Entry 3LJ7 (X-ray diffraction, 2.30 A resolution); this record covers chain A.

[Chain A]
Name: Fatty-acid amide hydrolase 1
Source organism: Rattus norvegicus
Notes: EC 3.5.1.-; fragment: deltaTM-FAAH
UniProt: P97612 (FAAH1_RAT); residues 30-579 here = UniProt positions 30-579
Chain sequence (573 residues; numbered 7 to 579; the number before each row is that of its first residue):
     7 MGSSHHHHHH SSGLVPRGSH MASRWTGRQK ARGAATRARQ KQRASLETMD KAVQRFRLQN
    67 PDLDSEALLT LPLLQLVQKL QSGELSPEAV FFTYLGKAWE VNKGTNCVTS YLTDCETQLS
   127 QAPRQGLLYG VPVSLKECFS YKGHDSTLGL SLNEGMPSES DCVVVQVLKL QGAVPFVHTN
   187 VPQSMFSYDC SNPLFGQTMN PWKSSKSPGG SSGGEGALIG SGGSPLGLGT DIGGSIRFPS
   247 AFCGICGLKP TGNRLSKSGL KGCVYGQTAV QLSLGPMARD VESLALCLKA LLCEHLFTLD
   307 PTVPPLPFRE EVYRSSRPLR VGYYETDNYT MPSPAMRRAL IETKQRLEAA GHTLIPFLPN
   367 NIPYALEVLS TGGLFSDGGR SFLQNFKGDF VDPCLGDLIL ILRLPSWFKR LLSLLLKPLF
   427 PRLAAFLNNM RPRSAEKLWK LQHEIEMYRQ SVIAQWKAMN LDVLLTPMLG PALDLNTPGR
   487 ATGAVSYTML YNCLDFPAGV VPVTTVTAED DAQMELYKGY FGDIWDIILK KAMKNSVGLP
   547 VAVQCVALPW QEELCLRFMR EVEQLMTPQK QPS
Disordered / not traced: 7-32, 578-579
Sequence notes: expression tag (7-29); engineered mutation Phe192 (Leu in P97612), Tyr194 (Phe in P97612), Thr377 (Ala in P97612), Asn435 (Ser in P97612), Val491 (Ile in P97612), Met495 (Val in P97612)
Swiss-Prot annotation at these positions:
  - active site: Lys142 (Charge relay system), Ser217 (Charge relay system), Ser241 (Acyl-ester intermediate)
  - binding site (substrate): Met191, Ser217, Ile238 to Ser241
  - modified residue: Ser241 (Phosphoserine)
  - mutagenesis: Lys142 (K142A: Lowers activity 40000-fold. Lowers activity 70000-fold; when associated with A-217), Ser217 (S217A: Lowers activity 3000-fold. Lowers activity 70000-fold; when associated with A-142)
Small-molecule neighbours: cyclohexane aminocarboxylic acid (OHO): Met191, Phe192, Ser193, Tyr194, Gly216, Ser217, Asp237, Ile238, Gly239, Gly240, Ser241, Leu380, Val491, Met495
Reported in the primary citation:
  - binding site for cyclohexane aminocarboxylic acid: Met191, Phe192, Ser193, Ser217, Ile238, Ser241, Val491
  - catalytic residues: Lys142, Ser217, Ser241 (citing earlier work)
  - catalytic residues: Ile238
  - conformationally variable residues (side-chain flip): Phe432
  - contacts within the chain: Lys142-Thr236 (hydrogen bond)

[Summary]
Ligands of chain A: cyclohexane aminocarboxylic acid. Curated annotation (UniProt) lists 3 active-site
residues, 6 substrate-binding residues and 2 mutagenesis sites. The paper reports catalytic residues Lys142,
Ser217 and Ser241 among others; a binding site for cyclohexane aminocarboxylic acid at Met191, Phe192 and
Ser193 among others.
Chain A is Fatty-acid amide hydrolase 1 (Rattus norvegicus); the structure, 3D-crystal structure of
humanized-rat fatty acid amide hydrolase (FAAH) conjugated with Carbamate inhibitor URB597, was determined by
X-ray diffraction together with 3LJ6 from the same study.
